Entry 3J0J (electron microscopy, 9.70 A resolution (very low resolution: no residue pairs are listed; an interface is given only as per-side residue counts)); this record covers chains F and L of the 13 polymer chains in the assembly.

== Chain F ==
Name: V-type ATP synthase beta chain
Source organism: Thermus thermophilus
UniProtKB: Q56404 (VATB_THET8); residue numbers follow UniProt; this construct covers 1-478
Amino-acid sequence (478 residues; row label = number of the first residue in the row):
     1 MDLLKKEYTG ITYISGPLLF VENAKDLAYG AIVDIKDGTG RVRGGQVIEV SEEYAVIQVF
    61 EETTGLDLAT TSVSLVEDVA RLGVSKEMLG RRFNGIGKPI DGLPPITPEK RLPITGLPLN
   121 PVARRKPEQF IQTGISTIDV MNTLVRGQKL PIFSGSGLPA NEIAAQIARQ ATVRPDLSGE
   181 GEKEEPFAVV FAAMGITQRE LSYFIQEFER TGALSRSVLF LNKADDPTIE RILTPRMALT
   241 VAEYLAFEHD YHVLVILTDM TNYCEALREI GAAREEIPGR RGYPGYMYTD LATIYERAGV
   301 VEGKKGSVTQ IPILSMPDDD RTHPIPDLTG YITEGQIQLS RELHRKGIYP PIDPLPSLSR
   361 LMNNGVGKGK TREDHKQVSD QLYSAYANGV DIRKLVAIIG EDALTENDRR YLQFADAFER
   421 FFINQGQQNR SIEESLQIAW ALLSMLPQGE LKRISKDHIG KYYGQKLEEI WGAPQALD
Not modelled in the structure: 1-6, 176-182, 464-478

== Chain L ==
Name: V-type ATP synthase subunit E
Source organism: Thermus thermophilus
UniProtKB: P74901 (VATE_THET8); numbering as in UniProt (aligned over 1-188)
Amino-acid sequence (188 residues; row label = number of the first residue in the row):
     1 MSKLEAILSQ EVEAEIQALL QEAEAKAEAV KREAEEKAKA LLQARERALE AQYRAALRRA
    61 ESAGELLVAT ARTQARGEVL EEVRRRVREA LEALPQKPEW PEVVRKLALE ALEALPGAKA
   121 LVANPEDLPH LEAMARERGV ELQAEPALRL GVRAVGAEGK TQVENSLLAR MDRAWDAMSS
   181 KVAQALWG
Not modelled in the structure: 1-2, 143-144
Construct notes: conflict Met134 (Leu in P74901), Met171 (Leu in P74901), Met178 (Leu in P74901)

== How chain F and chain L interact ==
At this resolution (10 A) residue pairs are not listed: 15 residues of chain F and 11 of chain L lie at the interface.

== Overview ==
The interface between chain F and chain L involves 15 residues on one side and 11 on the other.
Here chain F is V-type ATP synthase beta chain and chain L is V-type ATP synthase subunit E, both from Thermus
thermophilus. Entry 3J0J (Fitted atomic models of Thermus thermophilus V-ATPase subunits into cryo-EM map) was
determined by electron microscopy.
